Entry 8WYR (electron microscopy, 3.39 A resolution); this record covers chains J and L of the 12 polymer chains in the assembly.

== Chain J ==
Name: Immunoglobulin J chain
Organism: Homo sapiens
Reference sequence: P01591 (IGJ_HUMAN); residues -22 to 136 here correspond to UniProt positions 1-159 (UniProt number = residue number + 23)
Chain sequence (168 residues; numbered -22 to 145; the number before each row is that of its first residue; numbers below 1 keep their minus sign (Met-22 is residue -22)):
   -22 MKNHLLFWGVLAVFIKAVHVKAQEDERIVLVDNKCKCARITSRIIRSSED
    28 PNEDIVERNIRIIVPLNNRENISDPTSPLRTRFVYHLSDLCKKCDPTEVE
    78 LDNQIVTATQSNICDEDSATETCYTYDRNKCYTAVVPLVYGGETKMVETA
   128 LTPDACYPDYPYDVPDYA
Disordered / not traced: -22 to 2, 93-97, 135-145
Cystine bridges: Cys12-Cys100, Cys71-Cys91, Cys108-Cys133
Glycans and other covalent adducts: N-acetylglucosamine (NAG) linked to Asn48
Construct notes: expression tag (137-145)
Bound ions: Ca2+: Asn106 (shared with 3 residues of chain M)
Ligand contacts: N-acetylglucosamine (NAG; 2-acetamido-2-deoxy-beta-D-glucopyranose): Arg4, Arg20, Glu34, Asn36, Ile37, Arg38
Curated features (UniProtKB/Swiss-Prot):
  - modified residue: Gln0 (Pyrrolidone carboxylic acid)
  - glycosylation: Asn48 (N-linked (GlcNAc...) (complex) asparagine)

== Chain L ==
Name: Interleukin-2, Isoform 1 of Immunoglobulin heavy constant mu
Organism: Homo sapiens
Reference sequence: chimeric construct of P60568, P01871: residues 174-194 from P60568 (IL2_HUMAN) positions 1-21 (UniProt number = residue number - 173); residues 229-576 from P01871 positions 106-453 (UniProt number = residue number - 123)
Chain sequence (403 residues; numbered 174 to 576; the number before each row is that of its first residue):
   174 MYRMQLLSCIALSLALVTNSASAWSHPQFEKGGGSGGGSGGSAWSHPQFE
   224 KIDTTIAELPPKVSVFVPPRDGFFGNPRKSKLICQATGFSPRQIQVSWLR
   274 EGKQVGSGVTTDQVQAEAKESGPTTYKVTSTLTIKESDWLGQSMFTCRVD
   324 HRGLTFQQNASSMCVPDQDTAIRVFAIPPSFASIFLTKSTKLTCLVTDLT
   374 TYDSVTISWTRQNGEAVKTHTNISESHPNATFSAVGEASICEDDWNSGER
   424 FTCTVTHTDLPSPLKQTISRPKGVALHRPDVYLLPPAREQLNLRESATIT
   474 CLVTGFSPADVFVQWMQRGQPLSPEKYVTSAPMPEPQAPGRYFAHSILTV
   524 SEEEWNTGETYTCVVAHEALPNRVTERTVDKSTGKPTLYNVSLVMSDTAG
   574 TCY
Disordered / not traced: 174-344
Cystine bridges: Cys367-Cys426, Cys474-Cys536
Glycans and other covalent adducts: N-acetylglucosamine (NAG) linked to Asn563
Construct notes: linker (195-228)
Curated features (UniProtKB/Swiss-Prot):
  - glycosylation (N-linked (GlcNAc...) asparagine): Asn332 (complex), Asn395, Asn402

== Interface between chain J and chain L ==
Disulfides between the chains: Cys14(J)-Cys575(L)
Residue-residue contacts (88; chain J residue first):
  Lys11(J) with Cys575(L), hydrogen bond (backbone-side chain); Tyr576(L)
  Cys14(J) with Cys575(L), disulfide
  Ser19(J) with Ser555(L), hydrogen bond (side chain-backbone)
  Ile21(J) with Lys554(L); Ser555(L)
  Arg23(J) with Asn529(L); Thr530(L)
  Asp27(J) with Arg467(L), salt bridge
  Pro28(J) with Arg467(L); Asn529(L), hydrogen bond (backbone-side chain)
  Asn29(J) with Leu464(L), hydrogen bond (side chain-backbone); Asn465(L), hydrogen bond; Glu525(L); Asn529(L), hydrogen bond
  Asp31(J) with Lys554(L)
  Ile32(J) with Thr560(L); Leu561(L), hydrophobic
  Val33(J) with Lys554(L); Ser555(L); Pro559(L); Thr560(L), hydrogen bond (backbone-backbone); Leu561(L)
  Glu34(J) with Leu561(L); Asn563(L)
  Arg35(J) with Pro559(L); Leu561(L), hydrogen bond (backbone-backbone); Tyr562(L); Asn563(L), hydrogen bond (backbone-backbone)
  Asn36(J) with Asn563(L), hydrogen bond
  Ile37(J) with Asn563(L), hydrogen bond (backbone-backbone); Val564(L); Ser565(L), hydrogen bond (backbone-backbone)
  Arg38(J) with Ser565(L)
  Ile39(J) with Ser565(L), hydrogen bond (backbone-backbone); Leu566(L); Val567(L), hydrogen bond (backbone-backbone)
  Ile40(J) with Val567(L); Ser569(L); Ala572(L), hydrophobic
  Val41(J) with Val567(L), hydrogen bond (backbone-backbone); Met568(L); Ser569(L), hydrogen bond (backbone-backbone)
  Pro42(J) with Ser569(L); Ala572(L), hydrophobic
  Leu43(J) with Met568(L), hydrophobic; Ser569(L), hydrogen bond (backbone-backbone); Asp570(L)
  Asn44(J) with Asp570(L), hydrogen bond
  Asn45(J) with Gly573(L), hydrogen bond (side chain-backbone)
  Thr74(J) with Glu549(L)
  Val76(J) with Val537(L), hydrophobic; Glu549(L)
  Glu77(J) with Met489(L); Pro494(L)
  Leu78(J) with Phe358(L), hydrophobic; Gln487(L); Met489(L), hydrophobic
  Asp79(J) with Leu359(L)
  Asn80(J) with Leu359(L); Thr360(L), hydrogen bond (side chain-backbone)
  Gln81(J) with Phe358(L); Lys361(L), hydrogen bond
  Val83(J) with Phe358(L), hydrophobic; Val547(L), hydrophobic
  Thr84(J) with Asn545(L); Val547(L)
  Ala85(J) with Val547(L)
  Thr86(J) with Asn545(L), hydrogen bond; Val547(L), hydrogen bond (backbone-backbone); Thr548(L); Glu549(L), hydrogen bond (backbone-backbone); Arg550(L)
  Gln87(J) with Glu549(L); Arg550(L), hydrogen bond (backbone-side chain)
  Ser88(J) with Arg550(L)
  Asn89(J) with Arg451(L), hydrogen bond; Asp453(L); Val454(L); Arg550(L), hydrogen bond
  Thr102(J) with Gly573(L); Cys575(L), hydrogen bond
  Tyr103(J) with Gly573(L), hydrogen bond (backbone-backbone); Thr574(L); Cys575(L), hydrogen bond (backbone-backbone)
  Arg105(J) with Cys575(L); Tyr576(L)
  Thr129(J) with Thr574(L)
Other interface residues (no listed pair), chain J (47 interface residues in all): Ile5, Leu7, Cys12, Lys13, Pro73, Asp104
Other interface residues (no listed pair), chain L (45 interface residues in all): Pro452, Thr556, Lys558, Thr571

== Overview ==
47 residues of chain J and 45 residues of chain L are in contact, with 1 disulfide bond, 30 hydrogen bonds and
1 salt bridge. Polar contacts include Asp27(J)-Arg467(L), Lys11(J)-Cys575(L) and Ser19(J)-Ser555(L). Chain J
binds N-acetylglucosamine. N-acetylglucosamine is covalently linked to Asn48(J).
Chain J is Immunoglobulin J chain and chain L is Interleukin-2, Isoform 1 of Immunoglobulin heavy constant mu,
both from Homo sapiens; the structure, Cryo-EM structure of human CD5L bound to IgM-Fc/J, was determined by
electron microscopy (same publication as 8WYS).
